Entry 3BQP (X-ray diffraction, 1.30 A resolution); this record covers chain A.

Chain A:
Molecule: Proactivator polypeptide
Organism: Homo sapiens
Notes: fragment: saposin d, residues 405-484
UniProt: P07602 (SAP_HUMAN); residues 1-80 here correspond to UniProt positions 405-484 (UniProt number = residue number + 404)
Chain sequence (80 residues; each row starts with the number of its first residue):
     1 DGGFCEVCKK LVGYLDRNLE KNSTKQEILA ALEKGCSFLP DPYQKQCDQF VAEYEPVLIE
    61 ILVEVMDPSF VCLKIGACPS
Disulfides: Cys5-Cys78, Cys8-Cys72, Cys36-Cys47

Summary:
Chain A is Proactivator polypeptide (Homo sapiens); the structure, Crystal Structure of Human Saposin D
(orthorhombic), was determined by X-ray diffraction together with 3BQQ from the same study.
